6Y5E - chains G and I of the 11 polymer chains in the assembly; structure by electron microscopy, 3.15 A resolution.

Chain G:
Name: Histone H2A type 2-C
Organism: Homo sapiens
UniProt: Q16777 (H2A2C_HUMAN); numbering as in UniProt (aligned over 12-119)
Amino-acid sequence (108 residues; row label = number of the first residue in the row):
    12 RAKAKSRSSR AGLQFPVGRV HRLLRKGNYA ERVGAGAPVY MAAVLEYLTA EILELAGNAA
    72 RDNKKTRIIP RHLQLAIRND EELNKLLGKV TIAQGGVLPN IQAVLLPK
UniProt features mapped onto this chain:
  - modified residue: Lys-14 (N6-(beta-hydroxybutyryl)lysine), Lys-37 (N6-(2-hydroxyisobutyryl)lysine), Lys-75 (N6-(2-hydroxyisobutyryl)lysine), Lys-76 (N6-(2-hydroxyisobutyryl)lysine), Lys-96 (N6-(2-hydroxyisobutyryl)lysine), Lys-100 (N6-glutaryllysine), Gln-105 (N5-methylglutamine), Lys-119 (N6-(2-hydroxyisobutyryl)lysine)
  - cross-link (Glycyl lysine isopeptide (Lys-Gly)): Lys-14 (interchain with G-Cter in ubiquitin), Lys-16 (interchain with G-Cter in ubiquitin)
Glycans and other covalent adducts: pentanedial (PTD) linked to Lys-75

Chain I:
Molecule: 153-nt DNA strand
Sequence (153 nucleotides; numbered 1 to 153; the number before each row is that of its first residue):
     1 ATCCTGGAGA ATCCCGGTGC CGAGGCCGCT CAATTGGTCG TAGACAGCTC TAGCACCGCT
    61 TAAACGCACG TACGCGCTGT CCCCCGCGTT TTAACCGCCA AGGGGATTAC TCCCTAGTCT
   121 CCAGGCACGT GTCAGATATA TACATCCTGT GAT

Chain G / chain I interface:
Pairs across the interface (16; chain G residue first):
  Arg-12(G) / DT120(I)  hydrogen bond to the base
  Arg-12(G) / DC121(I)  hydrogen bond to the sugar
  Lys-14(G) / DA123(I)  salt bridge to the phosphate
  Arg-30(G) / DC126(I)  salt bridge to the phosphate
  Arg-36(G) / DA116(I)  salt bridge to the phosphate
  Arg-43(G) / DT115(I)  sugar contact
  Arg-43(G) / DA116(I)  phosphate contact
  Val-44(G) / DT115(I)  phosphate contact
  Val-44(G) / DA116(I)  hydrogen bond to the phosphate
  Gly-45(G) / DT115(I)  phosphate contact
  Ala-46(G) / DT115(I)  hydrogen bond to the phosphate
  Lys-76(G) / DG135(I)  phosphate contact
  Thr-77(G) / DA134(I)  hydrogen bond to the phosphate
  Thr-77(G) / DG135(I)  hydrogen bond to the phosphate
  Arg-78(G) / DA134(I)  sugar contact
  Arg-78(G) / DG135(I)  phosphate contact
Also at the interface, not in a pair above, chain G (14 interface residues in all): Ser-17, His-32, Glu-42
Also at the interface, not in a pair above, chain I (11 interface residues in all): DG124, DG125, DA136

Overview:
14 residues of chain G face 11 of chain I across their interface, with 6 hydrogen bonds and 3 salt bridges.
Polar pairs include Arg-12(G)/DT120(I), Arg-12(G)/DC121(I) and Val-44(G)/DA116(I). Pentanedial is covalently
linked to Lys-75(G).
Chain G is Histone H2A type 2-C (Homo sapiens) and chain I is a 153-nt DNA strand; the structure, Structure of
human cGAS (K394E) bound to the nucleosome (focused refinement of cGAS-NCP subcomplex), was determined by
electron microscopy together with 6Y5D from the same study.
